3URD - chain A; structure by X-ray diffraction, 1.08 A resolution.

== Chain A ==
Name: Alpha-lytic protease
Source organism: Lysobacter enzymogenes
Notes: EC 3.4.21.12
UniProtKB: P00778 (PRLA_LYSEN); residues 1-198 here correspond to UniProt positions 200-397 (UniProt number = residue number + 199)
Sequence (198 residues; row label = number of the first residue in the row):
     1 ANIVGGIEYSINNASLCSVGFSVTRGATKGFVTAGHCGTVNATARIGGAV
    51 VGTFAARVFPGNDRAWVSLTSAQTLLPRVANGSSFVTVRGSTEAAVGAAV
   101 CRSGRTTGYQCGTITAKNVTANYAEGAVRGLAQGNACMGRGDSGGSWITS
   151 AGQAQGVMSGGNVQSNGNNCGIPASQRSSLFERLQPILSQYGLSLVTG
Disulfide bonds: Cys17-Cys37, Cys101-Cys111, Cys137-Cys170
Differences from the reference sequence: engineered mutation Ala132 (Thr331 in P00778)

== Summary ==
Chain A is Alpha-lytic protease (Lysobacter enzymogenes); the structure, T181A mutant of alpha-Lytic Protease,
was determined by X-ray diffraction, deposited together with 3URC and 3URE.
